1CR4 - chain A; structure by X-ray diffraction, 2.50 A resolution.

# Chain A
Protein: DNA primase/helicase
From: Enterobacteria phage T7
Notes: EC 2.7.7.-; fragment: helicase domain
Reference sequence: P03692 (PRIM_BPT7); numbering as in UniProt (aligned over 271-566)
Sequence (296 residues; numbered 271 to 566; the number before each row is that of its first residue):
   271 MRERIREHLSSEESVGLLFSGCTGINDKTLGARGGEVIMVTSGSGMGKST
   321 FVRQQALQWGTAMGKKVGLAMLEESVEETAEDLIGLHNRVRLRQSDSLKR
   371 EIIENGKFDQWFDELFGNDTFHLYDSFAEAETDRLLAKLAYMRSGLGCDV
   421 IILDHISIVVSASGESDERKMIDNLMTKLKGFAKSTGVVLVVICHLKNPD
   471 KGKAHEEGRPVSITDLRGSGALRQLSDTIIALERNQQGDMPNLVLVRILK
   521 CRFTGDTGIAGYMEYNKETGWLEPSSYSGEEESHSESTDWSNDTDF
Disordered / not traced: 429-438, 468-484, 489, 507-512, 548-566
Sequence notes: engineered mutation Met-271 (Leu in P03692)
Ligand contacts: thymidine-5'-diphosphate (TYD): Ser-312, Gly-313, Ser-314, Gly-315, Met-316, Gly-317, Lys-318, Ser-319, Thr-320, Arg-361, His-465, Arg-504, Arg-522, Phe-523, Thr-524, Gly-525, Asp-526, Tyr-535, Leu-542
UniProt features mapped onto this chain:
  - region: Glu-550 to Phe-566 (Binding to viral DNA polymerase)
  - binding site (ATP): Ser-312 to Ser-319
  - site (dTTP/dATP binding): Arg-361, His-465, Arg-504, Arg-522, Tyr-535

# Summary
Chain A binds thymidine-5'-diphosphate. UniProt lists 8 ATP-binding residues.
Chain A is DNA primase/helicase (Enterobacteria phage T7); the structure, Crystal structure of the helicase
domain of the gene 4 protein of bacteriophage T7: complex with ..., was determined by X-ray diffraction
together with 1CR0, 1CR1 and 1CR2 from the same study.
